Entry 2Q6F (X-ray diffraction, 2.00 A resolution); this record covers chains B and C of the 4 polymer chains in the assembly.

# Chain B
Name: Infectious bronchitis virus (IBV) main protease
Organism: Infectious bronchitis virus
Notes: EC 3.4.22.-
UniProtKB: Q3Y5H1 (Q3Y5H1_9CORO); residue numbers follow UniProt; this construct covers 1-307
Chain sequence (309 residues; numbered -1 to 307; the number before each row is that of its first residue; numbers below 1 keep their minus sign (Gly-1 is residue -1)):
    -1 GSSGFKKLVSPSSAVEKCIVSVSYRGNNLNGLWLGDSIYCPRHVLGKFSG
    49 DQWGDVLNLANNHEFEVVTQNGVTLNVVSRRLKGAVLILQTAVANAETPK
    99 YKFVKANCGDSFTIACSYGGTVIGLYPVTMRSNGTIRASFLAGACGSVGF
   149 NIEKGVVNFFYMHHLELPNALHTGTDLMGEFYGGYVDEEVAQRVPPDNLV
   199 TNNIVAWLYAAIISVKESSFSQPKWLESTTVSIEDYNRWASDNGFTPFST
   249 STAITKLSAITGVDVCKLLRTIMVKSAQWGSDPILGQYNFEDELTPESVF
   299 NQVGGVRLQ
Disordered / not traced: -1 to 0, 214-220, 303-307
Sequence notes: insertion (-1 to 0)

# Chain C
Name: N-[(5-methylisoxazol-3-yl)carbonyl]alanyl-L-valyl-N~1~-((1R, 2Z)-4-(benzyloxy)-4-oxo-1-{[(3R)-2-oxopyrrolidin-3-yl]methyl}but-2-enyl)-L-leucinamide
Chain sequence (6 residues; row label = number of the first residue in the row):
     1 XAVLXX
Modified residues: 02J (5-methyl-1,2-oxazole-3-carboxylic acid) at position 1; PJE ((E,4S)-4-azanyl-5-[(3S)-2-oxidanylidenepyrrolidin-3-yl]pent-2-enoic acid) at position 5; 010 (phenylmethanol) at position 6

# Interface between chain B and chain C
Contacting residue pairs - 35 pairs, chain B then chain C:
  Asn25(B) - 010_6(C)
  Asn26(B) - 010_6(C)
  Leu27(B) - PJE_5(C)
  Leu27(B) - 010_6(C)
  His41(B) - Leu4(C)
  His41(B) - PJE_5(C)
  His41(B) - 010_6(C)
  Lys45(B) - Leu4(C)
  Phe138(B) - PJE_5(C)
  Leu139(B) - PJE_5(C)
  Ala140(B) - PJE_5(C)
  Gly141(B) - PJE_5(C)  hydrogen bond (backbone-backbone)
  Ala142(B) - PJE_5(C)
  Cys143(B) - PJE_5(C)  hydrogen bond (backbone-backbone)
  His161(B) - PJE_5(C)
  His162(B) - Leu4(C)
  His162(B) - PJE_5(C)  hydrogen bond (backbone-backbone)
  Leu163(B) - Ala2(C)  hydrophobic
  Leu163(B) - Val3(C)
  Leu163(B) - Leu4(C)  hydrophobic
  Glu164(B) - Ala2(C)
  Glu164(B) - Val3(C)  hydrogen bond (backbone-backbone)
  Glu164(B) - PJE_5(C)
  Leu165(B) - Ala2(C)  hydrophobic
  Pro166(B) - 02J_1(C)
  His170(B) - PJE_5(C)
  Asp185(B) - Leu4(C)
  Glu186(B) - Ala2(C)
  Glu187(B) - Ala2(C)
  Glu187(B) - Val3(C)
  Glu187(B) - Leu4(C)  hydrogen bond (side chain-backbone)
  Val188(B) - 02J_1(C)
  Val188(B) - Ala2(C)  hydrogen bond (backbone-backbone)
  Ala189(B) - 02J_1(C)
  Gln190(B) - Ala2(C)
Other interface residues (no listed pair), chain B (25 interface residues in all): Val42

# In short
Chain B and chain C form an interface of 25 and 6 residues respectively; the contacts include 6 hydrogen
bonds. Among the polar pairs are Glu187(B)-Leu4(C), Gly141(B)-PJE_5(C) and Cys143(B)-PJE_5(C).
Chain B is Infectious bronchitis virus (IBV) main protease (Infectious bronchitis virus) and chain C is
N-[(5-methylisoxazol-3-yl)carbonyl]alanyl-L-valyl-N~1~-((1R,
2Z)-4-(benzyloxy)-4-oxo-1-{[(3R)-2-oxopyrrolidin-3-yl]methyl}but-2-enyl)-L-leucinamide; the structure, Crystal
structure of infectious bronchitis virus (IBV) main protease in complex with a Michael acceptor inhibitor ...,
was determined by X-ray diffraction, deposited together with 2Q6D and 2Q6G.
